PDB entry 1W16 | X-ray diffraction, 2.30 A resolution | chain A

# Chain A
Molecule: Synaptotagmin IV
Organism: Rattus norvegicus
Notes: fragment: c2b domain, residues 288-425
UniProt: P50232 (SYT4_RAT); residue numbers follow UniProt; this construct covers 288-425
Chain sequence (153 residues; row label = number of the first residue in the row):
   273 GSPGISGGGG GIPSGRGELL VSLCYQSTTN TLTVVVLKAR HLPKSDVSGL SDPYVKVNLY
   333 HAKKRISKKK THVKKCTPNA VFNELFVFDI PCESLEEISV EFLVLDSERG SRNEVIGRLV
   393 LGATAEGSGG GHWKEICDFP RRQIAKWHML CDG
Unresolved in the structure: 273-287, 316-322, 346-351
Metal / ion sites: Na+: Glu380, Ser383, Asn385

# Summary
Glu380, Ser383 and Asn385 form the Na+ site.
Chain A is Synaptotagmin IV (Rattus norvegicus); the structure, rat synaptotagmin 4 C2B domain in the absence
of calcium, was determined by X-ray diffraction (same publication as 1W15).
